7ADQ - chain A; structure by X-ray diffraction, 2.01 A resolution.

Chain A:
Protein: Dehaloperoxidase B
From: Amphitrite ornata
UniProtKB: Q9NAV7 (Q9NAV7_9ANNE); residues 0-137 here correspond to UniProt positions 1-138 (UniProt number = residue number + 1)
Amino-acid sequence (138 residues; each row starts with the number of its first residue; numbering starts at 0):
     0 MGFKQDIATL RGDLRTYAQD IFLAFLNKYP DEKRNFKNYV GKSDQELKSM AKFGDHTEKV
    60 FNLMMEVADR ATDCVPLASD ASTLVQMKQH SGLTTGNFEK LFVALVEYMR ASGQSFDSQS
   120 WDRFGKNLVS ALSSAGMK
Unresolved in the structure: 0
Metal / ion sites: heme Fe near His89 (its only coordinating residue here)
Ligand contacts: heme (HEM): Phe24, Glu31, Asn34, Phe35, His55, Lys58, Val59, Leu62, Met63, Leu83, Met86, Gln88, His89, Leu92, Asn96, Phe97, Leu100, Phe101, Leu127
From the paper describing this entry:
  - heme coordination: His89
  - conformationally variable residues (side-chain flip): His55

Overview:
Bound to chain A: heme. The paper reports heme coordination by His89; conformational variability at His55.
Chain A is Dehaloperoxidase B (Amphitrite ornata); the structure, Serial Laue crystallography structure of
dehaloperoxidase B from Amphitrite ornata, was determined by X-ray diffraction, deposited together with 7KFM
and 7KCU.
